PDB entry 8E93 | electron microscopy, 3.71 A resolution | chains A and B of the 4 polymer chains in the assembly

== Chain A ==
Molecule: Glutamate receptor ionotropic, NMDA 1
Organism: Homo sapiens
UniProt: Q05586 (NMDZ1_HUMAN); residues 1-847 here = UniProt positions 1-847
Amino-acid sequence (847 residues; row label = number of the first residue in the row):
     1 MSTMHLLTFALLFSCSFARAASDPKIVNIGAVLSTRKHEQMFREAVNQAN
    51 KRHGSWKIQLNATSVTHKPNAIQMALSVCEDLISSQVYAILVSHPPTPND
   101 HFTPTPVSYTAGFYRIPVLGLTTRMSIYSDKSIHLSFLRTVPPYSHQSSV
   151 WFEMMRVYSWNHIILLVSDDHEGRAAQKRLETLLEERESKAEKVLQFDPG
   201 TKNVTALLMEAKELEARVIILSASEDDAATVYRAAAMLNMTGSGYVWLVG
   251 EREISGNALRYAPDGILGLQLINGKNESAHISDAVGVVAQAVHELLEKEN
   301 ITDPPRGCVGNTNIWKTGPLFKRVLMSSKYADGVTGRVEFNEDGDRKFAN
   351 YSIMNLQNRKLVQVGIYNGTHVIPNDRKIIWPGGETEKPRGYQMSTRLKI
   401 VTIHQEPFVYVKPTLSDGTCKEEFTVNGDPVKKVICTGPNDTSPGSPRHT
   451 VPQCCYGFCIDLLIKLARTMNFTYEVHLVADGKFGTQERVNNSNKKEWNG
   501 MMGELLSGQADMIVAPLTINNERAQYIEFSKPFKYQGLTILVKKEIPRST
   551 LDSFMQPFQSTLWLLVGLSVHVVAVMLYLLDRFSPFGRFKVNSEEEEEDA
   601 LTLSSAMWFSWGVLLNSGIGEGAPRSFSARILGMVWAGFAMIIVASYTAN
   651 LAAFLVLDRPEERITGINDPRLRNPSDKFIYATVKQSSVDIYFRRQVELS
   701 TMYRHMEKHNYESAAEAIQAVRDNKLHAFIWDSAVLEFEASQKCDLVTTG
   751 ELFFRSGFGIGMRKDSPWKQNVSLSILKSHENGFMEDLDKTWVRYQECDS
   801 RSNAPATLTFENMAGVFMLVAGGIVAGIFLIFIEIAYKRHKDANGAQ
Not modelled in the structure: 1-24, 585-601, 842-847
Disulfide bonds: Cys79-Cys308, Cys420-Cys454, Cys436-Cys455, Cys744-Cys798
Covalent attachments: glycan linked to Asn61; N-acetylglucosamine (NAG) linked to Asn203, Asn239, Asn276, Asn350, Asn471
Differences from the reference sequence: conflict His5 (Arg in Q05586), Phe9 (Leu in Q05586), Phe17 (Val in Q05586), Ser22 (Cys in Q05586), Asn844 (Arg in Q05586), Gly845 (Arg in Q05586), Ala846 (Lys in Q05586)
Residues lining bound ligands:
  - N-acetylglucosamine (NAG; 2-acetamido-2-deoxy-beta-D-glucopyranose), molecule 1: Asn368, Thr370, His371
  - N-acetylglucosamine (NAG), molecule 2: Met470, Gln770, Asn771
Swiss-Prot annotation at these positions:
  - region: Leu603 to Pro624 (Pore-forming)
  - binding site (glycine): Pro516, Thr518, Arg523, Ser688, Asp732
  - glycosylation (N-linked (GlcNAc...) asparagine): Asn61, Asn203, Asn239, Asn276, Asn300, Asn350, Asn368, Asn440, Asn471, Asn491, Asn674, Asn771
  - natural variant: Arg217 (R217W: In NDHMSR), Asp227 (D227H: In NDHMSR; uncertain significance), Arg306 (R306Q: Found in a patient with schizophrenia; uncertain significance), Asp552 (D552E: In NDHMSD), Pro557 (P557R: In NDHMSD), Ser560 (S560SS: In NDHMSD), Gly618 (G618R: In NDHMSD), Gly620 (G620R: In NDHMSD), Ala637 (A637S: In NDHMSD; uncertain significance; A637V: In NDHMSD; uncertain significance), Gly638 (G638A: In NDHMSD; G638V: In NDHMSD), Met641 (M641I: In NDHMSD; M641L: In NDHMSD; M641V: In NDHMSD), Ile642 (I642T: In NDHMSD; uncertain significance), 13 further natural variant entries in UniProt
  - mutagenesis: Ile642 (I642L: Slight decrease in glutamate and glycine agonist potency; mutant channels are activated at 2-fold higher glutamate and glycine concentrations), Val644 (V644M: Increase in glutamate and glycine agonist potency; mutant channels are activated lower glutamate and glycine concentrations), Ala653 (A653G: Increase in glutamate and glycine agonist potency; mutant channels are activated lower glutamate and glycine concentrations), Met813 (M813V: Slight decrease in glycine agonist potency; no effect on glutamate agonist potency)

== Chain B ==
Molecule: Glutamate receptor ionotropic, NMDA 2C
Organism: Homo sapiens
UniProt: Q14957 (NMDE3_HUMAN); residue numbers follow UniProt; this construct covers 26-849
Amino-acid sequence (880 residues; row label = number of the first residue in the row; numbers below 1 keep their minus sign (Met-30 is residue -30)):
   -30 MGTMRLFLLAVLFLFSFARATGWSHPQFEKGGGSGGGSGGSAWSHPQFEK
    20 GALVPRGEQGMTVAVVFSSSGPPQAQFRARLTPQSFLDLPLEIQPLTVGV
    70 NTTNPSSLLTQICGLLGAAHVHGIVFEDNVDTEAVAQILDFISSQTHVPI
   120 LSISGGSAVVLTPKEPGSAFLQLGVSLEQQLQVLFKVLEEYDWSAFAVIT
   170 SLHPGHALFLEGVRAVADASHVSWRLLDVVTLELGPGGPRARTQRLLRQL
   220 DAPVFVAYCSREEAEVLFAEAAQAGLVGPGHVWLVPNLALGSTDAPPATF
   270 PVGLISVVTESWRLSLRQKVRDGVAILALGAHSYWRQHGTLPAPAGDCRV
   320 HPGPVSPAREAFYRHLLNVTWEGRDFSFSPGGYLVQPTMVVIALNRHRLW
   370 EMVGRWEHGVLYMKYPVWPRYSASLQPVVDSRHLTVATLEERPFVIVESP
   420 DPGTGGCVPNTVPCRRQSNHTFSSGDVAPYTKLCCKGFCIDILKKLARVV
   470 KFSYDLYLVTNGKHGKRVRGVWNGMIGEVYYKRADMAIGSLTINEERSEI
   520 VDFSVPFVETGISVMVARSNGTVSPSAFLEPYSPAVWVMMFVMCLTVVAI
   570 TVFMFEYFSPVSYNQNLTRGKKSGGPAFTIGKSVWLLWALVFNNSVPIEN
   620 PRGTTSKIMVLVWAFFAVIFLASYTANLAAFMIQEQYIDTVSGLSDKKFQ
   670 RPQDQYPPFRFGTVPNGSTERNIRSNYRDMHTHMVKFNQRSVEDALTSLK
   720 MGKLDAFIYDAAVLNYMAGKDEGCKLVTIGSGKVFATTGYGIAMQKDSHW
   770 KRAIDLALLQFLGDGETQKLETVWLSGICQNEKNEVMSSKLDIDNMAGVF
   820 YMLLVAMGLALLVFAWEHLVYWKLRHSVPN
Not modelled in the structure: -30 to 30, 438-446, 538-622, 842-849
Disulfide bonds: Cys82-Cys317, Cys426-Cys453, Cys433-Cys454, Cys743-Cys798
Covalent attachments: N-acetylglucosamine (NAG) linked to Asn337, Asn685
Differences from the reference sequence: expression tag (-30 to 25)
Swiss-Prot annotation at these positions:
  - region: Lys601 to Pro620 (Pore-forming)
  - binding site (L-glutamate): Ser509, Thr511, Arg516, Ser687, Thr688, Asp729
  - site: Asn612 (Functional determinant of NMDA receptors)
  - glycosylation (N-linked (GlcNAc...) asparagine): Asn70, Asn73, Asn337, Asn438, Asn539, Asn685
  - natural variant: Arg679 (R679C: Found in a patient with schizophrenia; uncertain significance)
From the paper describing this entry:
  - conformationally variable residues (domain motion): Thr756
  - mutagenesis - T756C: decreased signaling in response to MTSET

== How chain A and chain B interact ==
Residue-residue contacts (64):
  Asn70(A) with Arg318(B)
  Ile72(A) with Cys317(B), hydrophobic
  Gln73(A) with Arg318(B)
  Ala75(A) with Leu78(B), hydrophobic
  Leu76(A) with Thr79(B)
  Tyr109(A) with Gln106(B); Ile107(B), hydrophobic; Phe110(B), hydrophobic; Glu134(B), hydrogen bond
  Phe113(A) with Pro74(B), hydrophobic; Ala103(B), hydrophobic; Val104(B), hydrophobic
  Tyr114(A) with Pro74(B)
  Arg115(A) with Glu102(B), salt bridge
  Asp130(A) with Pro132(B)
  Ile133(A) with Gln106(B); Leu130(B), hydrophobic; Pro132(B), hydrophobic
  Cys308(A) with Asn73(B), hydrogen bond (backbone-side chain); Ser75(B), hydrogen bond (backbone-side chain)
  Val309(A) with Asn73(B); Ser75(B)
  Gly310(A) with Asn73(B)
  Asn311(A) with Asn73(B), hydrogen bond (backbone-side chain)
  Thr312(A) with Thr71(B); Thr72(B)
  Gln556(A) with Ser808(B), hydrogen bond (backbone-side chain)
  Pro557(A) with Ser808(B); Lys809(B), hydrogen bond (backbone-backbone); Leu810(B), hydrogen bond (backbone-backbone)
  Gln559(A) with Leu810(B)
  Ser560(A) with Leu810(B)
  Thr561(A) with Ile812(B)
  Leu562(A) with Lys809(B); Leu810(B), hydrophobic; Asp811(B); Met815(B), hydrophobic
  Leu565(A) with Phe819(B), hydrophobic
  Ser628(A) with Ala829(B); Val832(B); Phe833(B)
  Ile631(A) with Leu828(B), hydrophobic
  Leu632(A) with Ala829(B), hydrophobic
  Trp636(A) with Leu822(B), hydrophobic
  Phe639(A) with Val818(B), hydrophobic; Leu822(B), hydrophobic
  Met641(A) with Leu640(B), hydrophobic
  Ile642(A) with Tyr643(B), hydrophobic
  Ala645(A) with Leu640(B), hydrophobic; Thr644(B)
  Ser646(A) with Tyr643(B)
  Thr648(A) with Thr644(B)
  Ala649(A) with Thr644(B); Leu647(B), hydrophobic; Ala648(B), hydrophobic
  Asn650(A) with Met651(B); Lys809(B)
  Ala653(A) with Ile652(B), hydrophobic
  Val656(A) with Ile652(B), hydrophobic
  Leu657(A) with Glu804(B)
  Asp669(A) with Ile797(B)
  Pro670(A) with Gly796(B)
  Arg671(A) with Ile797(B)
  Thr701(A) with Lys455(B)
Also at the interface, not in a pair above, chain A (51 interface residues in all): Ala71, Thr105, Pro106, Lys131, Ser132, Leu135, Phe558, Val635, Val697
Also at the interface, not in a pair above, chain B (49 interface residues in all): Gln114, Pro173, Gly174, Asn429, Val805, Ser807, Ala825

== Overview ==
Chain A and chain B form an interface of 51 and 49 residues respectively, with 7 hydrogen bonds and 1 salt
bridge. Among the polar pairs are Arg115(A)-Glu102(B), Tyr109(A)-Glu134(B) and Cys308(A)-Asn73(B). Ligands of
chain A: N-acetylglucosamine. The paper reports that T756C of chain B reduces signaling in response to MTSET;
conformational variability at Thr756(B).
Here chain A is Glutamate receptor ionotropic, NMDA 1 and chain B is Glutamate receptor ionotropic, NMDA 2C,
both from Homo sapiens. Entry 8E93 (D-cycloserine and glutamate bound Human GluN1a-GluN2C NMDA receptor in
splayed conformation) was determined by electron microscopy, deposited together with 8E92, 8E94, 8E96, 8E97
and 8E98.
